PDB entry 8Q5P | X-ray diffraction, 1.81 A resolution | chains A and B

Chain A:
Name: Histone-lysine N-methyltransferase SETD2
Source organism: Homo sapiens
Notes: EC 2.1.1.43
UniProtKB: Q9BYW2 (SETD2_HUMAN), isoform Q9BYW2-2; residues 1433-1711 here = UniProt positions 1433-1711
Amino-acid sequence (295 residues; numbered 1417 to 1711; the number before each row is that of its first residue):
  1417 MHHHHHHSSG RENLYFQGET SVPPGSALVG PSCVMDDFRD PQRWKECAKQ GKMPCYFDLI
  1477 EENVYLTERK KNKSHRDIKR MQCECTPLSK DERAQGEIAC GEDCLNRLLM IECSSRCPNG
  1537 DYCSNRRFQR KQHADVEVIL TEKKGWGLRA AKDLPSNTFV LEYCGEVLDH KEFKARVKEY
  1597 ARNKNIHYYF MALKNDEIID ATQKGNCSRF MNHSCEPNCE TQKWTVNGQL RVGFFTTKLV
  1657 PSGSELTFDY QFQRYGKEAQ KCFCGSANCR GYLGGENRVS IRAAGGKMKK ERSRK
Not modelled in the structure: 1417-1445, 1485-1496, 1703-1711
Sequence notes: initiating methionine (1417); expression tag (1418-1432)
Bound ions: Zn2+ site 1: C1499, C1501, C1516, C1520; Zn2+ site 2: C1516, C1529, C1533, C1539; Zn2+ site 3: C1631, C1678, C1680, C1685
Ligand contacts: S-adenosylmethionine (SAM): K1560, G1561, W1562, I1602, H1603, Y1604, Y1605, R1625, F1626, M1627, N1628, H1629, Y1666, Q1676, K1677, C1678, F1679, C1680, L1689
Swiss-Prot annotation at these positions:
  - binding site (Zn(2+)): C1499, C1501, C1516, C1520, C1529, C1533, C1539, C1631, C1678, C1680, C1685
  - binding site (S-adenosyl-L-methionine): K1560 to W1562, H1603 to Y1605, N1628, H1629, Q1676, F1679
  - modified residue: S1696 (Phosphoserine)

Chain B:
Name: Activated CDC42 kinase 1
Notes: EC 2.7.10.2, 2.7.11.1
UniProtKB: Q07912 (ACK1_HUMAN); residues 30-41 here correspond to UniProt positions 508-519 (UniProt number = residue number + 478)
Amino-acid sequence (12 residues; numbered 30 to 41; the number before each row is that of its first residue):
    30 QHLGGVMKPT YD
Sequence notes: conflict M36 (Lys514 in Q07912)
Swiss-Prot annotation at these positions:
  - modified residue: Y40 (Phosphotyrosine)

Interface between chain A and chain B:
Residue-residue contacts (47; chain A residue first):
  M1526(A) - D41(B)
  Y1579(A) - M36(B)
  F1589(A) - V35(B)  hydrophobic
  A1597(A) - Q30(B)
  I1602(A) - L32(B)  hydrophobic
  Y1604(A) - L32(B)
  Y1604(A) - G33(B)
  Y1605(A) - M36(B)
  F1606(A) - G34(B)
  F1606(A) - V35(B)
  F1606(A) - M36(B)  hydrogen bond (backbone-backbone)
  M1607(A) - M36(B)
  M1607(A) - P38(B)  hydrophobic
  A1608(A) - V35(B)
  A1608(A) - M36(B)  hydrogen bond (backbone-backbone)
  A1608(A) - K37(B)
  A1608(A) - P38(B)
  T1637(A) - P38(B)
  T1637(A) - T39(B)  hydrogen bond (side chain-backbone)
  Q1638(A) - D41(B)
  K1639(A) - P38(B)
  K1639(A) - T39(B)  hydrogen bond (side chain-backbone)
  K1639(A) - D41(B)  hydrogen bond (backbone-side chain)
  F1664(A) - M36(B)  hydrophobic
  Y1666(A) - M36(B)
  Y1666(A) - K37(B)  hydrogen bond (backbone-backbone)
  Q1667(A) - K37(B)
  Q1667(A) - P38(B)
  Q1667(A) - T39(B)
  F1668(A) - G33(B)
  F1668(A) - G34(B)
  F1668(A) - V35(B)
  Q1669(A) - G34(B)
  Q1669(A) - V35(B)  hydrogen bond (backbone-backbone)
  R1670(A) - G33(B)
  Y1671(A) - L32(B)
  Y1671(A) - G33(B)  hydrogen bond (backbone-backbone)
  Y1671(A) - G34(B)
  G1672(A) - Q30(B)
  G1672(A) - H31(B)
  G1672(A) - L32(B)
  G1672(A) - G33(B)  hydrogen bond (backbone-backbone)
  K1673(A) - Q30(B)  hydrogen bond (backbone-backbone)
  K1673(A) - H31(B)  hydrogen bond (backbone-backbone)
  E1674(A) - H31(B)  hydrogen bond (backbone-backbone)
  E1674(A) - L32(B)
  A1700(A) - V35(B)
Also at the interface, not in a pair above, chain A (30 interface residues in all): N1601, I1614, E1636, V1648, Q1676, G1701

Summary:
30 residues of chain A and 11 residues of chain B are in contact; the contacts include 12 hydrogen bonds.
Among the polar pairs are T1637(A)-T39(B), K1639(A)-T39(B) and K1639(A)-D41(B). Ligands of chain A:
S-adenosylmethionine.
Chain A is Histone-lysine N-methyltransferase SETD2 (Homo sapiens) and chain B is Activated CDC42 kinase 1;
the structure, Structure of the lysine methyltransferase SETD2 in complex with a peptide derived from human
tyrosine kinase ..., was determined by X-ray diffraction.
